PDB entry 7CGE | electron microscopy, 2.90 A resolution | chains E and F of the 12 polymer chains in the assembly

# Chain E
Protein: Phospholipid ABC transporter ATP-binding protein MlaF
Organism: Escherichia coli (strain K12)
UniProtKB: A0A4V3YUQ9 (A0A4V3YUQ9_ECOLI); residue numbers follow UniProt; this construct covers 1-269
Chain sequence (269 residues; row label = number of the first residue in the row):
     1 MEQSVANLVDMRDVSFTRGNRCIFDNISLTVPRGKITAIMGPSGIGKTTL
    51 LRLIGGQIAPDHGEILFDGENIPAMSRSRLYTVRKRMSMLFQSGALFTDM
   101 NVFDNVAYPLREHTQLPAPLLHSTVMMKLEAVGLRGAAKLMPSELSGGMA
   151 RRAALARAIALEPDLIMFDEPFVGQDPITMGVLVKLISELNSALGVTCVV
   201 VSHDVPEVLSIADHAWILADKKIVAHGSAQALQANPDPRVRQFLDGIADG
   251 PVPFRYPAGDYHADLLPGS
Disordered / not traced: 1-4, 268-269
What the authors report for this chain:
  - mutagenesis - E170Q: decreased catalytic activity

# Chain F
Protein: Lipid asymmetry maintenance protein MlaB
Organism: Escherichia coli (strain K12)
UniProtKB: A0A4S5B5E3 (A0A4S5B5E3_ECOLI); residue numbers follow UniProt; this construct covers 1-97
Chain sequence (97 residues; numbered 1 to 97; the number before each row is that of its first residue):
     1 MSESLSWMQTGDTLALSGELDQDVLLPLWEMREEAVKGITCIDLSRVSRV
    51 DTGGLALLLHLIDLAKKQGNNVTLQGVNDKVYTLAKLYNLPADVLPR
Disordered / not traced: 1-3
What the authors report for this chain:
  - mutagenesis - Q22A, T52A: decreased growth in response to SDS/EDTA

# How chain E and chain F interact
Residue-residue contacts (27):
  T114(E) with Q22(F)
  Q115(E) with L26(F)
  L116(E) with Q22(F); L25(F), hydrophobic
  P117(E) with W29(F)
  P119(E) with W29(F), hydrophobic
  L120(E) with L25(F), hydrophobic; W29(F), hydrophobic; A56(F); L57(F); H60(F)
  S123(E) with A56(F); H60(F)
  T124(E) with T52(F)
  M127(E) with T52(F); L55(F), hydrophobic; Y88(F)
  K128(E) with T52(F); Y88(F)
  E130(E) with Y88(F); N89(F), hydrogen bond
  A131(E) with L87(F); Y88(F), hydrophobic
  E162(E) with D51(F); T52(F), hydrogen bond
  L194(E) with L84(F), hydrophobic; L87(F), hydrophobic
Interface residues without a listed pair, chain E (17 interface residues in all): E189, L190, A193
Interface residues without a listed pair, chain F (18 interface residues in all): G53, L59, T83, L90
Interface features reported in the paper:
  - interface residues, chain E: M127(E)
  - interface residues, chain F: L55(F), L59(F), L90(F)

# In short
The interface between chain E and chain F involves 17 residues on one side and 18 on the other; the contacts
include 2 hydrogen bonds. Among the polar pairs are E130(E)-N89(F) and E162(E)-T52(F). From the paper: Q22A
and T52A of chain F reduce growth in response to SDS/EDTA; interface residues M127(E) and L55(F) among others.
Chain E is Phospholipid ABC transporter ATP-binding protein MlaF and chain F is Lipid asymmetry maintenance
protein MlaB, both from Escherichia coli (strain K12); the structure, The overall structure of nucleotide free
MlaFEDB complex, was determined by electron microscopy together with 7CGN and 7CH0 from the same study.
